PDB entry 5C1M | X-ray diffraction, 2.07 A resolution | chains A and B

# Chain A
Molecule: Mu-type opioid receptor
Source organism: Mus musculus
UniProtKB: P42866 (OPRM_MOUSE), isoform P42866-13; numbering as in UniProt (aligned over 52-347)
Sequence (296 residues; row label = number of the first residue in the row):
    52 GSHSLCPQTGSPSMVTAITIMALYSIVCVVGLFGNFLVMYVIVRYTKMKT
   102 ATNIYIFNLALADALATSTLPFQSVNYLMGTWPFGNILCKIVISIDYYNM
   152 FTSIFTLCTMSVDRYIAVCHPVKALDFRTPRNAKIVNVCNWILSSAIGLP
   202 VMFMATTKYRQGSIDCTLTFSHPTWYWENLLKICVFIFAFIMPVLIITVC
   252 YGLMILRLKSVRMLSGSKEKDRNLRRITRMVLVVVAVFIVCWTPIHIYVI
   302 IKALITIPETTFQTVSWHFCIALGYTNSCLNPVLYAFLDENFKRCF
Disulfides: Cys-140/Cys-217
Modified residues: Cys-57 (S-(2-amino-2-oxoethyl)-L-cysteine; YCM)
Small-molecule neighbours: VF1 ((2R,3S,3aR,5aR,6R,11bR,11cS)-3a-methoxy-3,14-dimethyl-2-phenyl-2,3,3a,6,7,11c-hexahydro-1H-6,11b-(epiminoethano)-3,5a-methanonaphtho[2,1-g]indol-10-ol): His-54, Ser-55, Gln-124, Val-143, Ile-144, Asp-147, Tyr-148, Met-151, Val-236, Trp-293, Ile-296, His-297, Val-300, Trp-318, Ile-322, Tyr-326
What the authors report for this chain:
  - contacts within the chain: Ile-146/Asn-150 (hydrogen bond), Arg-165/Tyr-252 (hydrogen bond), Tyr-252/Tyr-336 (water-mediated contact), Phe-289/Trp-293
  - binding site for VF1: His-54, Asp-147, Tyr-148, Met-151, Lys-233, Trp-293, Ile-296, His-297, Val-300, Trp-318, Ile-322, Tyr-326
  - mutagenesis - H54A: unchanged binding to VF1
  - mutagenesis - H54A: unchanged signaling in response to VF1
  - conformationally variable residues (helix shift, side-chain flip): Asp-147, Asn-150, Met-151, Pro-244, Phe-289, Asn-332, Tyr-336
  - conformationally variable residues (side-chain flip): Ile-155, Trp-293 (from molecular simulation)

# Chain B
Molecule: Nanobody 39
Source organism: Lama glama
Notes: antibody fragment or engineered binder
Sequence (125 residues; each row starts with the number of its first residue):
     3 QVQLVESGGGLVRPGGSLRLSCVDSERTSYPMGWFRRAPGKEREFVASIT
    53 WSGIDPTYADSVADRFTTSRDVANNTLYLQMNSLKHEDTAVYYCAARAPV
   103 GQSSSPYDYDYWGQGTQVTVSSAAA
Disordered / not traced: 103-109
Disulfides: Cys-24/Cys-96

# Chain A / chain B interface
Residue-residue contacts (40; chain A residue first):
  Lys-100(A) / Asp-62(B)
  Lys-100(A) / Ala-65(B)
  Lys-100(A) / Asp-66(B)
  Arg-165(A) / Ile-56(B)
  Ala-168(A) / Gly-55(B)
  Ala-168(A) / Arg-72(B)
  Val-169(A) / Ser-54(B)
  Val-169(A) / Ile-56(B)  hydrophobic
  Pro-172(A) / Ser-71(B)  hydrogen bond (backbone-side chain)
  Pro-172(A) / Arg-72(B)
  Pro-172(A) / Asp-73(B)
  Val-173(A) / Arg-21(B)
  Val-173(A) / Tyr-80(B)
  Leu-176(A) / Arg-21(B)
  Leu-176(A) / Thr-69(B)  hydrogen bond (backbone-side chain)
  Leu-176(A) / Thr-70(B)
  Leu-176(A) / Ser-71(B)
  Leu-176(A) / Tyr-80(B)  hydrophobic
  Leu-176(A) / Gln-82(B)
  Arg-179(A) / Gly-55(B)
  Arg-179(A) / Ile-56(B)  hydrogen bond (side chain-backbone)
  Arg-179(A) / Pro-58(B)
  Arg-179(A) / Thr-69(B)
  Thr-180(A) / Thr-69(B)
  Met-255(A) / Ile-56(B)  hydrophobic
  Leu-259(A) / Ser-54(B)
  Val-262(A) / Trp-53(B)  hydrophobic
  Val-262(A) / Val-74(B)
  Arg-263(A) / Arg-29(B)
  Met-264(A) / Tyr-32(B)
  Leu-265(A) / Arg-29(B)
  Ser-266(A) / Pro-101(B)
  Gly-267(A) / Pro-101(B)
  Glu-270(A) / Pro-101(B)
  Lys-271(A) / Trp-53(B)
  Asn-274(A) / Trp-53(B)
  Ile-278(A) / Ser-54(B)
  Glu-341(A) / Asp-57(B)
  Asn-342(A) / Pro-58(B)  hydrogen bond (side chain-backbone)
  Asn-342(A) / Thr-59(B)  hydrogen bond
Interface residues without a listed pair, chain A (30 interface residues in all): Thr-101, Ala-175, Asp-177, Pro-181, Arg-258, Asp-340, Arg-345
Interface residues without a listed pair, chain B (24 interface residues in all): Thr-52, Tyr-60

# Overview
30 residues of chain A and 24 residues of chain B are in contact, with 5 hydrogen bonds. Among the polar pairs
are Pro-172(A)/Ser-71(B), Leu-176(A)/Thr-69(B) and Arg-179(A)/Ile-56(B). Bound to chain A: compound VF1. The
paper reports a binding site for VF1 at His-54(A), Asp-147(A) and Tyr-148(A) among others; H54A of chain A
leaves binding to VF1 unchanged.
Chain A is Mu-type opioid receptor (Mus musculus) and chain B is Nanobody 39 (Lama glama); the structure,
Crystal structure of active mu-opioid receptor bound to the agonist BU72, was determined by X-ray diffraction.
